PDB entry 9B0X | electron microscopy, 2.60 A resolution | chains K and R of the 28 polymer chains in the assembly

== Chain K ==
Name: ATP synthase subunit b
From: Artemia franciscana
Chain sequence (265 residues; row label = number of the first residue in the row; numbers below 1 keep their minus sign (Met-56 is residue -56)):
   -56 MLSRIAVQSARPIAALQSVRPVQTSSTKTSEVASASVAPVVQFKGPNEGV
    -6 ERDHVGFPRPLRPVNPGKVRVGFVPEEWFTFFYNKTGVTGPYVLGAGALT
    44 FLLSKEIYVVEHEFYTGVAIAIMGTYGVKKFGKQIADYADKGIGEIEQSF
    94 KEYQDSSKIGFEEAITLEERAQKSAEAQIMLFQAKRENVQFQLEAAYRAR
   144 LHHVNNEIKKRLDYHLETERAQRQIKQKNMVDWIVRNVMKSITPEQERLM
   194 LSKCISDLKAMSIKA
Disordered / not traced: -56 to 0

== Chain R ==
Name: ATP synthase subunit f
From: Artemia franciscana
Chain sequence (119 residues; each row starts with the number of its first residue; numbering starts at 0):
     0 MGFGDYPAEYNPKVHGPYDPARFYGKADVPLGQVKLGELSQWLGRRNKNP
    50 QAVAAAVSRGWWRWQHKYVLPRKGGIAPYIQLIVGCSIFFYAINYGKMVA
   100 HRQRKYHCRKTHSISHSNI
Disordered / not traced: 0-2, 107-118

== Chain K / chain R interface ==
Pairs across the interface (35):
  Pro1(K) - His14(R)
  Pro1(K) - Arg21(R)
  Pro3(K) - Asp18(R)
  Arg5(K) - Leu69(R)  hydrogen bond (side chain-backbone)
  Arg5(K) - Arg71(R)
  Pro6(K) - Pro70(R)
  Pro6(K) - Arg71(R)
  Val7(K) - Arg71(R)  hydrogen bond (backbone-backbone)
  Val7(K) - Lys72(R)  hydrogen bond (backbone-backbone)
  Asn8(K) - Pro70(R)
  Asn8(K) - Lys72(R)
  Pro9(K) - Lys66(R)
  Pro9(K) - Pro70(R)
  Pro9(K) - Lys72(R)
  Gly10(K) - Lys66(R)  hydrogen bond (backbone-backbone)
  Gly15(K) - Ala76(R)
  Phe16(K) - Ile79(R)  hydrophobic
  Phe16(K) - Gln80(R)
  Pro18(K) - Tyr67(R)
  Glu20(K) - Lys66(R)  salt bridge
  Lys48(K) - His106(R)
  Glu49(K) - Arg101(R)
  Glu49(K) - Gln102(R)  hydrogen bond (side chain-backbone)
  Glu49(K) - Arg103(R)  hydrogen bond (side chain-backbone)
  Glu49(K) - His106(R)
  Ile50(K) - Tyr90(R)  hydrogen bond (backbone-side chain)
  Ile50(K) - Tyr94(R)
  Tyr51(K) - Tyr90(R)
  Val52(K) - Tyr90(R)  hydrogen bond (backbone-side chain)
  Val52(K) - Met97(R)
  Val52(K) - Val98(R)
  Glu54(K) - Met97(R)
  Glu54(K) - His100(R)  salt bridge
  Glu56(K) - Met97(R)
  Asp83(K) - Lys72(R)  salt bridge
Other interface residues (no listed pair), chain K (25 interface residues in all): Lys11, Val12, Ser47, Val71, Glu90
Other interface residues (no listed pair), chain R (25 interface residues in all): Pro16, Gly73, Ile75, Val83

== Summary ==
Chain K and chain R each contribute 25 residues to their interface, with 8 hydrogen bonds and 3 salt bridges.
Polar contacts include Glu20(K)-Lys66(R), Glu54(K)-His100(R) and Asp83(K)-Lys72(R).
Here chain K is ATP synthase subunit b and chain R is ATP synthase subunit f, both from Artemia franciscana.
Entry 9B0X (Artemia franciscana ATP synthase state 2 (composite structure), pH 7.0) was determined by electron
microscopy (same publication as 9B3J and 9BPG).
